7UWL - chains A and D of the 6 polymer chains in the assembly; structure by electron microscopy, 3.70 A resolution.

== Chain A ==
Name: Interleukin-25
Source organism: Homo sapiens
Reference sequence: Q9H293 (IL25_HUMAN); numbering as in UniProt (aligned over 30-177)
Amino-acid sequence (188 residues; numbered 26 to 213; the number before each row is that of its first residue):
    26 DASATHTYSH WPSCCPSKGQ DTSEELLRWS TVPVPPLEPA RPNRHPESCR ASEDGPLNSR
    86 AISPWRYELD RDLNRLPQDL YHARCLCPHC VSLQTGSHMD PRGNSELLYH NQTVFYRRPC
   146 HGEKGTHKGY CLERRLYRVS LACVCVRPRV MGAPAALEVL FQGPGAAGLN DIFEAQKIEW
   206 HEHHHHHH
Not modelled in the structure: 26-72, 145-153, 178-213
Disulfides: Cys74-Cys112, Cys110-Cys168, Cys115-Cys170
Glycans and other covalent adducts: N-acetylglucosamine (NAG) linked to Asn136
Construct notes: expression tag (26-29, 178-213)
UniProt features mapped onto this chain:
  - glycosylation: Asn136 (N-linked (GlcNAc...) asparagine)
What the authors report for this chain:
  - mutagenesis - Y92A (3 log-fold), L98A, L101A, Y106A, Y134A, M176A: decreased signaling

== Chain D ==
Name: Interleukin-17 receptor B
Source organism: Homo sapiens
Reference sequence: Q9NRM6 (I17RB_HUMAN); residue numbers follow UniProt; this construct covers 18-288
Amino-acid sequence (305 residues; each row starts with the number of its first residue):
    18 REPTVQCGSE TGPSPEWMLQ HDLIPGDLRD LRVEPVTTSV ATGDYSILMN VSWVLRADAS
    78 IRLLKATKIC VTGKSNFQSY SCVRCNYTEA FQTQTRPSGG KWTFSYIGFP VELNTVYFIG
   138 AHNIPNANMN EDGPSMSVNF TSPGCLDHIM KYKKKCVKAG SLWDPNITAC KKNEETVEVN
   198 FTTTPLGNRY MALIQHSTII GFSQVFEPHQ KKQTRASVVI PVTGDSEGAT VQLTPYFPTC
   258 GSDCIRHKGT VVLCPQTGVP FPLDNNKSKP GAAALEVLFQ GPGAAEDQVD PRLIDGKHHH
   318 HHHHH
Not modelled in the structure: 18, 58-61, 275-322
Disulfides: Cys24-Cys102, Cys87-Cys99, Cys162-Cys173, Cys187-Cys271, Cys257-Cys261
Glycans and other covalent adducts: N-acetylglucosamine (NAG) linked to Asn67, Asn103, Asn156, Asn183, Asn197
Construct notes: expression tag (289-322)
Residues lining bound ligands: N-acetylglucosamine (NAG; 2-acetamido-2-deoxy-beta-D-glucopyranose): Phe94, Gln95, Ser96, Tyr97
UniProt features mapped onto this chain:
  - glycosylation (N-linked (GlcNAc...) asparagine): Asn67, Asn103, Asn156, Asn183, Asn197, Asn283
What the authors report for this chain:
  - mutagenesis - L40A/R46E, D75A/R79E: decreased signaling
  - mutagenesis - E148R: unchanged signaling
  - mutagenesis - L40A/R46E: decreased binding to IL-17RB-IL-17RB homodimerization
  - mutagenesis - D75A/R79E, E148R: unchanged binding to IL-17RB-IL-17RB homodimerization

== Chain A / chain D interface ==
Pairs across the interface (31; chain A residue first):
  His114(A) - Met208(D)
  Pro126(A) - Leu210(D)  hydrophobic
  Pro126(A) - Ile216(D)
  Pro126(A) - Arg263(D)  hydrogen bond (backbone-side chain)
  Arg127(A) - Thr215(D)
  Arg127(A) - Ile216(D)
  Gly128(A) - Arg263(D)
  Asn129(A) - Ser259(D)  hydrogen bond (side chain-backbone)
  Asn129(A) - Asp260(D)
  Asn129(A) - Arg263(D)  hydrogen bond
  Ser130(A) - Ser259(D)  hydrogen bond (backbone-side chain)
  Glu131(A) - Ser259(D)  hydrogen bond
  Glu131(A) - Asp260(D)
  Leu132(A) - Asn93(D)
  Tyr134(A) - Asn93(D)
  Tyr134(A) - Gln95(D)
  Arg163(A) - Phe94(D)
  Pro173(A) - Arg263(D)
  Arg174(A) - Leu163(D)
  Arg174(A) - Asp260(D)  hydrogen bond (side chain-backbone)
  Arg174(A) - Ile262(D)
  Arg174(A) - Arg263(D)  hydrogen bond (backbone-backbone)
  Val175(A) - Leu163(D)
  Val175(A) - Arg263(D)
  Val175(A) - Lys265(D)
  Met176(A) - Leu163(D)  hydrophobic
  Met176(A) - Ile262(D)  hydrophobic
  Met176(A) - Arg263(D)  hydrogen bond (backbone-backbone)
  Met176(A) - His264(D)
  Met176(A) - Lys265(D)  hydrogen bond (backbone-backbone)
  Gly177(A) - Lys265(D)
Interface residues without a listed pair, chain A (18 interface residues in all): Leu133, His135, Val171
Interface residues without a listed pair, chain D (16 interface residues in all): Ser178, Gln212
The authors on this interface:
  - hot spots on chain A (mutagenesis) - M176A: decreased signaling with Interleukin-17 receptor B (chain D)

== Overview ==
The interface between chain A and chain D involves 18 residues on one side and 16 on the other, with 9
hydrogen bonds. Polar contacts include Pro126(A)-Arg263(D), Asn129(A)-Ser259(D) and Asn129(A)-Arg263(D). From
the paper: Y92A, L98A and L101A of chain A, among others, reduce signaling; L40A/R46E and D75A/R79E of chain D
reduce signaling; 9 substitutions were tested in all.
Here chain A is Interleukin-25 and chain D is Interleukin-17 receptor B, both from Homo sapiens. Entry 7UWL
(Structure of the IL-25-IL-17RB-IL-17RA ternary complex) was determined by electron microscopy, deposited
together with 7UWJ, 7UWK, 7UWM and 7UWN.
